3ZVY - chains B and D; structure by X-ray diffraction, 1.95 A resolution.

[Chain B]
Molecule: E3 ubiquitin-protein ligase UHRF1
Organism: Homo sapiens
Notes: EC 6.3.2.-; fragment: phd finger, residues 296-367
UniProtKB: Q96T88 (UHRF1_HUMAN); residues 296-367 here = UniProt positions 296-367
Amino-acid sequence (72 residues; numbered 296 to 367; the number before each row is that of its first residue):
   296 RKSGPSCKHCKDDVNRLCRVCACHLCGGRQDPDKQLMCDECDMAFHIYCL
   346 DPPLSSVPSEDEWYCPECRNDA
Disordered / not traced: 296-299, 366-367
Ion coordination: Zn2+ site 1: Cys302, Cys305, Cys313, Cys316; Zn2+ site 2: His304 (shared with 2 residues of chain A); Zn2+ site 3: Cys318, Cys321, His341, Cys344; Zn2+ site 4: His319, Glu362; Zn2+ site 5: Cys333, Cys336, Cys360, Cys363
Curated features (UniProtKB/Swiss-Prot):
  - zinc finger: Asn310 to Asp366 (PHD-type)
  - region: Arg296 to Ser301 (Linker), Cys333 to Asp337 (Histone H3R2me0 binding), Pro353 to Glu355 (Histone H3R2me0 binding)
  - site: Cys316 (Histone H3K4me0 binding), Pro327 (Histone H3R2me0 binding), Gln330 (Histone H3R2me0 binding)
  - modified residue: Ser298 (Phosphoserine)
  - mutagenesis: Ser298 (S298A: Diminishes phosphorylation by PKA), Gln330 (Q330A/K: Does not affect ability to bind histone H3 peptide), Asp334 to Glu335 (Abolishes binding to histone H3), Asp334 (D334A: Impaired binding to histone H3), Asp337 (D337A: Impaired binding to histone H3)
From the paper describing this entry:
  - mutagenesis - Q330A (Kd 7.1 uM): unchanged binding to Histone H3.1 (chain D)
  - mutagenesis - Q330K, D334A/D337A: abolished binding to Histone H3.1 (chain D)

[Chain D]
Molecule: Histone H3.1
UniProtKB: P68431 (H31_HUMAN); residues 1-8 here correspond to UniProt positions 2-9 (UniProt number = residue number + 1)
Amino-acid sequence (8 residues; row label = number of the first residue in the row):
     1 ARTKQTAR
Disordered / not traced: 6-8
Curated features (UniProtKB/Swiss-Prot):
  - modified residue: Arg2 (Asymmetric dimethylarginine), Thr3 (Phosphothreonine), Lys4 (Allysine), Gln5 (5-glutamyl dopamine), Thr6 (Phosphothreonine), Arg8 (Citrulline)

[How chain B and chain D interact]
Contacting residue pairs - 23 pairs, chain B then chain D:
  Cys316(B) - Lys4(D)  hydrogen bond (backbone-side chain)
  Ala317(B) - Lys4(D)
  Pro327(B) - Thr3(D)
  Pro327(B) - Lys4(D)  hydrogen bond (backbone-backbone)
  Pro327(B) - Gln5(D)  hydrogen bond (backbone-backbone)
  Asp328(B) - Thr3(D)
  Gln330(B) - Arg2(D)
  Gln330(B) - Thr3(D)
  Gln330(B) - Lys4(D)  hydrogen bond (backbone-backbone)
  Leu331(B) - Arg2(D)
  Leu331(B) - Thr3(D)
  Met332(B) - Arg2(D)  hydrogen bond (backbone-backbone)
  Met332(B) - Thr3(D)
  Met332(B) - Lys4(D)
  Cys333(B) - Arg2(D)  hydrogen bond (backbone-side chain)
  Asp334(B) - Arg2(D)  salt bridge
  Asp337(B) - Arg2(D)  salt bridge
  Ala339(B) - Lys4(D)
  Val352(B) - Thr3(D)
  Pro353(B) - Ala1(D)  hydrogen bond (backbone-backbone)
  Glu355(B) - Ala1(D)  hydrogen bond (backbone-backbone)
  Asp356(B) - Ala1(D)
  Trp358(B) - Ala1(D)  hydrophobic
Also at the interface, not in a pair above, chain B (17 interface residues in all): Ser354
Interface features reported in the paper:
  - pairs named by the authors: Cys316(B)-Lys4(D) (backbone contact)

[Overview]
Chain B and chain D form an interface of 17 and 5 residues respectively, with 8 hydrogen bonds and 2 salt
bridges. Polar contacts include Asp334(B)-Arg2(D), Asp337(B)-Arg2(D) and Cys316(B)-Lys4(D). The paper
describes a backbone contact between Cys316(B) and Lys4(D). The paper reports that Q330K and D334A/D337A of
chain B abolish binding to Histone H3.1 (chain D); Q330A of chain B leaves binding to Histone H3.1 (chain D)
unchanged.
Here chain B is E3 ubiquitin-protein ligase UHRF1 (Homo sapiens) and chain D is Histone H3.1. Entry 3ZVY (PHD
finger of human UHRF1 in complex with unmodified histone H3 N- terminal tail) was determined by X-ray
diffraction, deposited together with 3ZVZ.
